7LUC - chains L and M of the 15 polymer chains in the assembly; structure by electron microscopy, 3.21 A resolution.

# Chain L
Molecule: 32.4K Fab Heavy chain
From: Homo sapiens
Notes: antibody fragment or engineered binder
Amino-acid sequence (129 residues; numbered 1 to 113 plus 16 insertion-coded residues; the number before each row is that of its first residue; a row labelled like 82A-82C holds insertion residues (82A, then the next letters in order)):
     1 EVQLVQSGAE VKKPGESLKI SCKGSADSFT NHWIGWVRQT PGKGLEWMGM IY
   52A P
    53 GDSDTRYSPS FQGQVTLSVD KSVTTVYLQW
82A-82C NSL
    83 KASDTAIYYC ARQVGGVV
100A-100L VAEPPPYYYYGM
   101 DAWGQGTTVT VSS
Cystine bridges: Cys22-Cys92

# Chain M
Molecule: 32.4K Fab Light chain
From: Homo sapiens
Notes: antibody fragment or engineered binder
Amino-acid sequence (107 residues; numbered 1 to 107; the number before each row is that of its first residue):
     1 DIQLTQSPSS LSASVGDRVT LTCRASQSIA TFLNWFQQRP GKAPKLLMFD ASKLQTGVPS
    61 RFSGSGSGTH FTLTISTLQP EDFATYYCQQ SYDLPLTFGP GTKVEIK
Cystine bridges: Cys23-Cys88

# Interface between chain L and chain M
Pairs across the interface (30; chain L residue first):
  Gln39(L) with Gln38(M), hydrogen bond
  Leu45(L) with Gln38(M); Tyr87(M); Phe98(M), hydrophobic
  Trp47(L) with Pro95(M), hydrophobic; Leu96(M)
  Pro61(L) with Pro95(M)
  Tyr91(L) with Lys42(M); Ala43(M), hydrophobic
  Pro100E(L) with Tyr92(M); Asp93(M)
  Pro100F(L) with Tyr92(M)
  Tyr100G(L) with Phe32(M); Ser91(M); Tyr92(M), hydrogen bond (backbone-backbone); Asp93(M); Leu94(M)
  Tyr100H(L) with Phe32(M), hydrophobic
  Tyr100I(L) with Ser91(M), hydrogen bond (backbone-side chain)
  Tyr100J(L) with Phe32(M); Asn34(M), hydrogen bond (backbone-side chain); Phe49(M); Asp50(M)
  Gly100K(L) with Asn34(M); Leu46(M)
  Met100L(L) with Leu46(M)
  Asp101(L) with Leu46(M)
  Trp103(L) with Ala43(M), hydrophobic; Pro44(M), hydrogen bond (side chain-backbone)
  Gly104(L) with Ala43(M)
Also at the interface, not in a pair above, chain L (18 interface residues in all): Arg58, Ser60
Also at the interface, not in a pair above, chain M (20 interface residues in all): Phe36, Gln55, Gln89

# Overview
The interface between chain L and chain M involves 18 residues on one side and 20 on the other; the contacts
include 5 hydrogen bonds. Polar contacts include Gln39(L)-Gln38(M), Tyr100J(L)-Asn34(M) and
Tyr100I(L)-Ser91(M).
Chain L is 32.4K Fab Heavy chain and chain M is 32.4K Fab Light chain, both from Homo sapiens; the structure,
Cryo-EM structure of RSV preF bound by Fabs 32.4K and 01.4B, was determined by electron microscopy (same
publication as 7LUD and 7LUE).
